PDB entry 3MKK | X-ray diffraction, 1.91 A resolution | chains A and B

[Chain A (and B)]
Protein: alpha-glucosidase GH31 family
Organism: Ruminococcus obeum
Notes: chain B of this document is another copy of the same molecule, construct and numbering; everything in this record applies to it too
UniProtKB: A5ZY13 (A5ZY13_9FIRM); residue numbers follow UniProt; this construct covers 1-663
Chain sequence (666 residues; row label = number of the first residue in the row; numbers below 1 keep their minus sign (Ser-2 is residue -2)):
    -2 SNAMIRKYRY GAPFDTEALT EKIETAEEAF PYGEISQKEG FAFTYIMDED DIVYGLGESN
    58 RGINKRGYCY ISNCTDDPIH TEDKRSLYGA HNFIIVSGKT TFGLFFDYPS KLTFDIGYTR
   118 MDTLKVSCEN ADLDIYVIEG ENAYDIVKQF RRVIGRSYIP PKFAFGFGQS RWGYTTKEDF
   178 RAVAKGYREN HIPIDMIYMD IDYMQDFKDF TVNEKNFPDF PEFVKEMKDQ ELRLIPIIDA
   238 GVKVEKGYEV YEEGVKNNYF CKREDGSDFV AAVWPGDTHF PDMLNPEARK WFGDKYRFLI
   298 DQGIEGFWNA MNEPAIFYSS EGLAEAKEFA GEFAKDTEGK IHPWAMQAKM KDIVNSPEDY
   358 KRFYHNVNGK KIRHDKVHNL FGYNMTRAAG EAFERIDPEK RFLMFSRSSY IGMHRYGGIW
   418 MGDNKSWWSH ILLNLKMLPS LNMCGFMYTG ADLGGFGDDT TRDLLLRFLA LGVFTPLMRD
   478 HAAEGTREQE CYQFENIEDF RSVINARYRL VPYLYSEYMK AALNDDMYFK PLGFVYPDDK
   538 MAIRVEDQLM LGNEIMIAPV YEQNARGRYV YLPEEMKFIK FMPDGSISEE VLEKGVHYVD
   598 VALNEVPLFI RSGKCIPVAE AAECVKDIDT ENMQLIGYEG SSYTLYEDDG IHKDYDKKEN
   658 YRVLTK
Unresolved in the structure: -2 to -1
Construct notes: expression tag (-2 to 0); engineered mutation Ala307 (Asp in A5ZY13)
Residues lining bound ligands: beta-D-glucopyranose / alpha-D-glucopyranose: Asp73, Pro75, Trp169, Asp197, Ile198, Ile234, Trp271, Trp305, Ala307, Met308, Arg404, Trp417, Asp420, Phe453, His478
From the paper describing this entry:
  - specificity-determining residues: Trp169
  - binding site for alpha-D-glucopyranose: Trp169, Asp197, Trp271, Trp305, Met308, Arg404, Asp420, Asp449, Phe453, His478
  - binding site for beta-D-glucopyranose: Asp73, Arg404
  - contacts within the chain: Asp73-Asp420 (water-mediated contact)
  - conformationally variable residues (loop rearrangement): Phe453
  - catalytic residues: Asp420 (citing earlier work)
  - mutagenesis - W169Y: increased catalytic activity on maltose
  - mutagenesis - W169Y: increased catalytic activity on maltodextrins
  - mutagenesis - D420A: abolished catalytic activity
  - mutagenesis - D73A: abolished catalytic activity on maltose
  - catalytic residues: Asp73

[How chain A and chain B interact]
Contacting residue pairs (97):
  Glu46(A) - Arg563(B)  hydrogen bond (backbone-side chain)
  Asp47(A) - Arg563(B)  salt bridge
  Arg58(A) - Trp425(B)
  Arg58(A) - Gln560(B)  hydrogen bond
  Asn61(A) - Asn561(B)  hydrogen bond (backbone-side chain)
  Arg63(A) - Asn561(B)  hydrogen bond (backbone-side chain)
  Gly64(A) - Thr458(B)
  Gly64(A) - Gln560(B)  hydrogen bond (backbone-side chain)
  Thr78(A) - Thr78(B)
  Thr78(A) - Trp424(B)
  Glu79(A) - Trp424(B)
  Glu79(A) - Trp425(B)  hydrogen bond (side chain-backbone)
  Glu79(A) - Ser426(B)  hydrogen bond (side chain-backbone)
  Asp80(A) - Trp424(B)  hydrogen bond
  Asp80(A) - Asp455(B)
  Arg82(A) - Asp456(B)  salt bridge
  Tyr115(A) - Asp456(B)
  Tyr115(A) - Thr457(B)
  Tyr115(A) - Thr458(B)
  Tyr115(A) - Arg484(B)  hydrogen bond (backbone-side chain)
  Thr116(A) - Arg484(B)  hydrogen bond (backbone-side chain)
  Arg117(A) - Glu492(B)
  Met118(A) - Arg459(B)  hydrogen bond
  Met118(A) - Glu492(B)  hydrogen bond (backbone-side chain)
  Met118(A) - Leu600(B)  hydrophobic
  Tyr315(A) - Pro340(B)  hydrophobic
  Tyr315(A) - Trp341(B)  hydrophobic
  Leu320(A) - Pro340(B)  hydrophobic
  Ala323(A) - Phe330(B)
  Lys324(A) - Phe330(B)  hydrogen bond (side chain-backbone)
  Lys324(A) - Ala331(B)
  Lys324(A) - Asp333(B)  salt bridge
  Ala327(A) - Ala327(B)
  Ala327(A) - Phe330(B)  hydrophobic
  Gly328(A) - Ala331(B)
  Phe330(A) - Leu320(B)  hydrophobic
  Phe330(A) - Ala323(B)
  Phe330(A) - Lys324(B)
  Phe330(A) - Ala327(B)  hydrophobic
  Phe330(A) - Met347(B)  hydrophobic
  Ala331(A) - Lys324(B)
  Ala331(A) - Gly328(B)
  Asp333(A) - Lys324(B)  salt bridge
  Pro340(A) - Tyr315(B)  hydrophobic
  Pro340(A) - Leu320(B)  hydrophobic
  Pro340(A) - Met347(B)
  Trp341(A) - Tyr315(B)  hydrophobic
  Met343(A) - Met347(B)  hydrophobic
  Gln344(A) - Met347(B)
  Gln344(A) - Lys348(B)
  Met347(A) - Phe330(B)  hydrophobic
  Met347(A) - Met343(B)  hydrophobic
  Met347(A) - Gln344(B)
  Lys348(A) - Gln344(B)
  Ile350(A) - Pro340(B)  hydrophobic
  Trp424(A) - Thr78(B)
  Trp424(A) - Glu79(B)
  Trp424(A) - Asp80(B)  hydrogen bond
  Trp425(A) - Arg58(B)
  Trp425(A) - Glu79(B)  hydrogen bond (backbone-side chain)
  Ser426(A) - Glu79(B)  hydrogen bond (backbone-side chain)
  Asp455(A) - Asp80(B)
  Asp456(A) - Arg82(B)  salt bridge
  Asp456(A) - Tyr115(B)
  Thr457(A) - Tyr115(B)
  Thr458(A) - Gly64(B)
  Thr458(A) - Tyr115(B)
  Arg459(A) - Met118(B)  hydrogen bond
  Asp460(A) - Met118(B)
  Arg484(A) - Tyr115(B)  hydrogen bond (side chain-backbone)
  Arg484(A) - Thr116(B)  hydrogen bond (side chain-backbone)
  Glu492(A) - Arg117(B)
  Glu492(A) - Met118(B)  hydrogen bond (side chain-backbone)
  Met538(A) - Tyr566(B)
  Met538(A) - Tyr595(B)  hydrophobic
  Arg541(A) - Arg563(B)
  Gln560(A) - Arg58(B)  hydrogen bond
  Gln560(A) - Arg63(B)
  Gln560(A) - Gly64(B)  hydrogen bond (side chain-backbone)
  Asn561(A) - Asn61(B)  hydrogen bond (side chain-backbone)
  Asn561(A) - Arg63(B)  hydrogen bond (side chain-backbone)
  Arg563(A) - Glu46(B)  hydrogen bond (side chain-backbone)
  Arg563(A) - Asp47(B)  salt bridge
  Arg563(A) - Arg541(B)
  Tyr566(A) - Met538(B)
  Tyr566(A) - Tyr566(B)  hydrophobic
  Tyr566(A) - Val567(B)
  Tyr566(A) - Tyr568(B)
  Tyr566(A) - Val593(B)  hydrophobic
  Val567(A) - Tyr566(B)
  Tyr568(A) - Tyr566(B)  hydrogen bond (backbone-side chain)
  Val593(A) - Tyr566(B)  hydrophobic
  Val593(A) - Val593(B)  hydrophobic
  Val593(A) - Tyr595(B)  hydrophobic
  Tyr595(A) - Met538(B)  hydrophobic
  Tyr595(A) - Val593(B)  hydrophobic
  Leu600(A) - Met118(B)  hydrophobic
Other interface residues (no listed pair), chain A (58 interface residues in all): Tyr65, Phe314, Thr334, Ser423, Gln545, Glu559
Other interface residues (no listed pair), chain B (58 interface residues in all): Tyr65, Phe314, Ile350, Ser423, Asp460, Glu543, Gln545, Tyr558

[Overview]
The chain A/chain B interface involves 58 residues from each chain, with 26 hydrogen bonds and 6 salt bridges.
Polar pairs include Asp47(A)-Arg563(B), Arg82(A)-Asp456(B) and Lys324(A)-Asp333(B). Chain A binds a glycan.
From the paper: catalytic residues Asp420(A) and Asp73(A); W169Y of chain A increases catalytic activity on
maltose; 3 substitutions were tested in all.
Both chains are alpha-glucosidase GH31 family (Ruminococcus obeum). Entry 3MKK (The crystal structure of the
D307A mutant of glycoside HYDROLASE (FAMILY 31) from Ruminococcus obeum ATCC ...) was determined by X-ray
diffraction together with 3N04 and 3M46 from the same study.
